6L7I - chains E and F of the 8 polymer chains in the assembly; structure by electron microscopy, 2.90 A resolution.

# Chain E
Molecule: TcdA1
Source organism: Photorhabdus luminescens
UniProt: Q9RN43 (Q9RN43_PHOLU); numbering as in UniProt (aligned over 2327-2516)
Sequence (190 residues; row label = number of the first residue in the row):
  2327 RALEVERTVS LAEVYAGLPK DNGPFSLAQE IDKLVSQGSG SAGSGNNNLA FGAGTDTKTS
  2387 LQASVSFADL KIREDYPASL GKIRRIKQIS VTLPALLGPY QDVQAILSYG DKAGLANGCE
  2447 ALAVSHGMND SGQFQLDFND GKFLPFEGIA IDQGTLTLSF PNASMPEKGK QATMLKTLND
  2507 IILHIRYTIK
Disordered / not traced: 2437-2443, 2466-2469

# Chain F
Molecule: TcdB1
Source organism: Photorhabdus luminescens
UniProt: Q93EP6 (Q93EP6_PHOLU); residue numbers follow UniProt; this construct covers 1-1476
Sequence (1476 residues; numbered 1 to 1476; the number before each row is that of its first residue):
     1 MQNSQTFSVT ELSLPKGGGA ITGMGEALTP AGPDGMAALS LPLPISAGRG YAPSLTLNYN
    61 SGTGNSPFGL GWDCGVMAIR RRTSTGVPNY DETDTFLGPE GEVLVVALNE AGQADIRSES
   121 SLQGINLGAT FTVTCYRSRL ESHFNRLEYW QPQTTGATDF WLIYSPDGQV HLLGKNPQAR
   181 ISNPLNVNQT AQWLLEASIS SHSEQIYYQY RAEDEAGCET DELAAHPSAT VQRYLQTVHY
   241 GNLTASDVFP TLNGDDPLKS GWMFCLVFDY GERKNSLSEM PLFKATGNWL CRKDRFSRYE
   301 YGFELRTRRL CRQILMFHRL QTLSGQAKGD DEPALVSRLI LDYDENAMVS TLVSVRRVGH
   361 EDNNTVTALP PLELAYQPFE PEQTALWQSM DVLANFNTIQ RWQLLDLKGE GVPGILYQDR
   421 NGWWYRSAQR QAGEEMNAVT WGKMQLLPIT PAVQDNASLM DINGDGQLDW VITGPGLRGY
   481 HSQHPDGSWT RFTPLHALPI EYSHPRAQLA DLMGAGLSDL VLIGPKSVRL YVNNRDGFTE
   541 GRDVVQSGDI TLPLPGADAR KLVAFSDVLG SGQAHLVEVS ATQVTCWPNL GHGRFGQPIV
   601 LPGFSQSAAS FNPDRVHLAD LDGSGPADLI YVHADRLDIF SNESGNGFAK PFTLSFPDGL
   661 RFDDTCQLQV ADVQGLGVVS LILSVPHMAP HHWRCDLTNA KPWLLSETNN NMGANHTLHY
   721 RSSVQFWLDE KAAALATGQT PVCYLPFPVH TLWQTETEDE ISGNKLVTTL RYAHGAWDGR
   781 EREFRGFGYV EQTDSHQLAQ GNAPERTPPA LTKSWYATGL PAVDNALSAG YWRGDKQAFA
   841 GFTPRFTLWK EGKDVPLTPE DDHNLYWLNR ALKGQPLRSE LYGLDGSAQQ QIPYTVTESR
   901 PQVRQLQDGA TVSPVLWASV VESRSYHYER IISDPQCNQD ITLSSDLFGQ PLKQVSVQYP
   961 RRNKPTTNPY PDTLPDTLFA SSYDDQQQLL RLTCRQSSWH HLIGNELRVL GLPDGTRSDA
  1021 FTYDAKQVPV DGLNLETLCA ENSLIADDKP REYLNQQRTF YTDGKNQTPL KTPTRQALIA
  1081 FTETAVLTES LLSAFDGGIT PDELPGILTQ AGYQQEPYLF PRTGENKVWV ARQGYTDYGT
  1141 EAQFWRPVAQ RNSLLTGKMT LKWDTHYCVI TQTQDAAGLT VSANYDWRFL TPTQLTDIND
  1201 NVHLITLDAL GRPVTQRFWG IESGVATGYS SSEEKPFSPP NDIDTAINLT GPLPVAQCLV
  1261 YAPDSWMPLF SQETFNTLTQ EEQETLRDSR IITEDWRICA LTRRRWLQSQ KISTPLVKLL
  1321 TNSIGLPPHN LTLTTDRYDR DSEQQIRQQV AFSDGFGRLL QASVRHEAGE AWQRNQDGSL
  1381 VTKVENTKTR WAVTGRTEYD NKGQTIRTYQ PYFLNDWRYV SDDSARKEAY ADTHIYDPIG
  1441 REIRVITAKG WLRQSQYFPW FTVSEDENDT AADALV
Disordered / not traced: 1-6, 110-112, 800-805, 858-863, 1473-1476
Disulfides: Cys218-Cys291

# Chain E / chain F interface
Pairs across the interface (24; chain E residue first):
  Thr2334(E) with Met688(F)
  Ser2336(E) with Met688(F)
  Glu2339(E) with Met688(F)
  Pro2420(E) with Asp663(F)
  Ala2421(E) with Asp663(F); Asp664(F), hydrogen bond (backbone-backbone)
  Leu2422(E) with Arg615(F); Phe662(F); Asp663(F); Asp664(F)
  Leu2423(E) with Asp664(F), hydrogen bond (backbone-side chain)
  Pro2425(E) with Ala559(F); Arg560(F); Phe611(F)
  Tyr2426(E) with Ala559(F); Arg560(F)
  Met2454(E) with Thr665(F)
  Lys2502(E) with Arg661(F), hydrogen bond (backbone-side chain)
  Thr2503(E) with Arg661(F)
  Asn2505(E) with Arg661(F); Phe662(F); Asp663(F)
  Ile2508(E) with His687(F); Met688(F), hydrophobic
Interface residues without a listed pair, chain E (16 interface residues in all): Gly2424, Asp2506
Interface residues without a listed pair, chain F (15 interface residues in all): Asp558, Ala609, Asn612, Ala634

# In short
16 residues of chain E and 15 residues of chain F are in contact; the contacts include 3 hydrogen bonds. Polar
contacts include Leu2423(E)-Asp664(F), Lys2502(E)-Arg661(F) and Ala2421(E)-Asp664(F).
Chain E is TcdA1 and chain F is TcdB1, both from Photorhabdus luminescens; the structure, Signal substraction
of TcdB1-TccC2 and part of TcdA1, was determined by electron microscopy.
